7PT7 - chains 2 and 6 of the 15 polymer chains in the assembly; structure by electron microscopy, 3.80 A resolution.

[Chain 2]
Molecule: DNA replication licensing factor MCM2
From: Saccharomyces cerevisiae (strain ATCC 204508 / S288c)
Notes: EC 3.6.4.12
UniProt: P29469 (MCM2_YEAST); residue numbers follow UniProt; this construct covers 1-868
Chain sequence (868 residues; row label = number of the first residue in the row):
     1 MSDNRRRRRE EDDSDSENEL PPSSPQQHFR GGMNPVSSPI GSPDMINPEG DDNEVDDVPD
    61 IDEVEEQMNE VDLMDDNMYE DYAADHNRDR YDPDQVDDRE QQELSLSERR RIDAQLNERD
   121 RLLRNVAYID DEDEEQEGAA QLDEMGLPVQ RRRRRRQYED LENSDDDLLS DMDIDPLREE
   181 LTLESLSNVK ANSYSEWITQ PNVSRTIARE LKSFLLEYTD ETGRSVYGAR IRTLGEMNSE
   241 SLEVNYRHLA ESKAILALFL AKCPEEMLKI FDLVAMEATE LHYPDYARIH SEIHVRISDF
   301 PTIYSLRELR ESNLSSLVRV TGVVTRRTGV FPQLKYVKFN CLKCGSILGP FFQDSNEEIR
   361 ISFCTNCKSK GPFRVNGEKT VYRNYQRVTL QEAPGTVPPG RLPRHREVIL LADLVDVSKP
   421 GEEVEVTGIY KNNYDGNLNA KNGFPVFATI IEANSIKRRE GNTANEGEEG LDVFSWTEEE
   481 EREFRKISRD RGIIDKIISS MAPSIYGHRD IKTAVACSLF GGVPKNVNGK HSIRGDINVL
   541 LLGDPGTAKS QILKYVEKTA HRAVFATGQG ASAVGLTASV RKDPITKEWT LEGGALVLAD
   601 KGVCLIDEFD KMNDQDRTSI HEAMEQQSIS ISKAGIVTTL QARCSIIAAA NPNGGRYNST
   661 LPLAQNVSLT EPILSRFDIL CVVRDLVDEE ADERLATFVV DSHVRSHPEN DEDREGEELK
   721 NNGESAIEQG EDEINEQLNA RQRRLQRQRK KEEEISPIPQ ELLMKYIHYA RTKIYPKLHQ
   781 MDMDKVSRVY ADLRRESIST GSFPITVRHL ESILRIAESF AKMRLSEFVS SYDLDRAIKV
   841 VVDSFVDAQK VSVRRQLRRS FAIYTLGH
Unresolved in the structure: 1-180, 436-438, 461-471, 712-755, 865-868
Ion coordination: Zn2+: Cys341, Cys344, Cys364, Cys367; Mg2+: Ser550 (together with ADP)
Residues lining bound ligands:
  - ADP (adenosine-5'-diphosphate), molecule 1: Ser504, Ile505, Tyr506, His508, Pro545, Gly546, Thr547, Ala548, Lys549, Ser550, Gln551, Leu695, Val699
  - ADP, molecule 2: His531, Glu625, Arg676, Val807, Arg808, Glu811
Curated features (UniProtKB/Swiss-Prot):
  - zinc finger: Cys341 to Cys367 (C4-type)
  - motif: Ser675 to Asp678 (Arginine finger)
  - binding site (ATP): Gly543 to Ser550
  - modified residue (Phosphoserine): Ser14, Ser16, Ser23, Ser164, Ser170
  - natural variant: Glu392 (E392K: In allele MCM2-1)
  - mutagenesis: Cys364 (C364Y/F/S/H: Loss of activity), Cys367 (C367Y/F/S/H: Loss of activity), Lys549 (K549A: Reduces MCM2-7 complex helicase activity. Abolishes MCM2-7 complex helicase activity; when associated with MCM5 A-422. Reduces MCM2-7 complex helicase activity; when associated with MCM3 A-415), Arg676 (R676A: Loss of MCM2-7 complex helicase activity)

[Chain 6]
Molecule: DNA replication licensing factor MCM6
From: Saccharomyces cerevisiae (strain ATCC 204508 / S288c)
Notes: EC 3.6.4.12
UniProt: P53091 (MCM6_YEAST); numbering as in UniProt (aligned over 1-1017)
Chain sequence (1017 residues; numbered 1 to 1017; the number before each row is that of its first residue):
     1 MSSPFPADTP SSNRPSNSSP PPSSIGAGFG SSSGLDSQIG SRLHFPSSSQ PHVSNSQTGP
    61 FVNDSTQFSS QRLQTDGSAT NDMEGNEPAR SFKSRALNHV KKVDDVTGEK VREAFEQFLE
   121 DFSVQSTDTG EVEKVYRAQI EFMKIYDLNT IYIDYQHLSM RENGALAMAI SEQYYRFLPF
   181 LQKGLRRVVR KYAPELLNTS DSLKRSEGDE GQADEDEQQD DDMNGSSLPR DSGSSAAPGN
   241 GTSAMATRSI TTSTSPEQTE RVFQISFFNL PTVHRIRDIR SEKIGSLLSI SGTVTRTSEV
   301 RPELYKASFT CDMCRAIVDN VEQSFKYTEP TFCPNPSCEN RAFWTLNVTR SRFLDWQKVR
   361 IQENANEIPT GSMPRTLDVI LRGDSVERAK PGDRCKFTGV EIVVPDVTQL GLPGVKPSST
   421 LDTRGISKTT EGLNSGVTGL RSLGVRDLTY KISFLACHVI SIGSNIGASS PDANSNNRET
   481 ELQMAANLQA NNVYQDNERD QEVFLNSLSS DEINELKEMV KDEHIYDKLV RSIAPAVFGH
   541 EAVKKGILLQ MLGGVHKSTV EGIKLRGDIN ICVVGDPSTS KSQFLKYVVG FAPRSVYTSG
   601 KASSAAGLTA AVVRDEEGGD YTIEAGALML ADNGICCIDE FDKMDISDQV AIHEAMEQQT
   661 ISIAKAGIHA TLNARTSILA AANPVGGRYN RKLSLRGNLN MTAPIMSRFD LFFVILDDCN
   721 EKIDTELASH IVDLHMKRDE AIEPPFSAEQ LRRYIKYART FKPILTKEAR SYLVEKYKEL
   781 RKDDAQGFSR SSYRITVRQL ESMIRLSEAI ARANCVDEIT PSFIAEAYDL LRQSIIRVDV
   841 DDVEMDEEFD NIESQSHAAS GNNDDNDDGT GSGVITSEPP ADIEEGQSEA TARPGTSEKK
   901 KTTVTYDKYV SMMNMIVRKI AEVDREGAEE LTAVDIVDWY LLQKENDLGS LAEYWEERRL
   961 AFKVIKRLVK DRILMEIHGT RHNLRDLENE ENENNKTVYV IHPNCEVLDQ LEPQDSS
Unresolved in the structure: 1-103, 201-258, 422-441, 463-499, 787-789, 839-1017
Ion coordination: Zn2+: Cys311, Cys314, Cys333, Cys338; Mg2+: Ser582 (together with ADP)
Residues lining bound ligands:
  - ADP (adenosine-5'-diphosphate), molecule 1: Ala536, Val537, Phe538, His540, Asp576, Pro577, Ser578, Thr579, Ser580, Lys581, Ser582, Gln583, Leu727, Ile731
  - ADP, molecule 2: Arg708, Val797, Arg798, Glu801
Curated features (UniProtKB/Swiss-Prot):
  - motif: Ser707 to Asp710 (Arginine finger)
  - binding site (ATP): Gly575 to Ser582
  - modified residue: Ser78 (Phosphoserine), Ser249 (Phosphoserine), Ser372 (Phosphoserine), Thr766 (Phosphothreonine)
  - mutagenesis: Lys581 (K581A: Loss of MCM2-7 complex helicase activity)

[How chain 2 and chain 6 interact]
Residue-residue contacts - 103 pairs, chain 2 then chain 6:
  Asn192(2) - Arg350(6)  hydrogen bond (backbone-side chain)
  Ser193(2) - Arg350(6)
  Ser195(2) - Thr349(6)  hydrogen bond
  Glu265(2) - Val348(6)
  Arg310(2) - Asp355(6)
  Arg310(2) - Glu387(6)
  Glu311(2) - Phe353(6)
  Glu311(2) - Asp355(6)  hydrogen bond (backbone-side chain)
  Leu314(2) - Val348(6)
  Ser315(2) - Val348(6)
  Ser315(2) - Thr349(6)
  Thr325(2) - His669(6)
  Arg360(2) - Phe343(6)
  Gln391(2) - His669(6)
  Gln391(2) - Ala670(6)
  Gln391(2) - Thr671(6)  hydrogen bond (side chain-backbone)
  Pro394(2) - Thr671(6)
  Pro394(2) - Asn673(6)  hydrogen bond (backbone-side chain)
  Pro399(2) - Lys390(6)  hydrogen bond (backbone-side chain)
  Pro399(2) - Asp632(6)
  Pro399(2) - Asn633(6)
  Pro399(2) - Arg675(6)
  Gly400(2) - Lys390(6)
  Gly400(2) - Pro391(6)
  Gly400(2) - Arg594(6)
  Gly400(2) - Asp632(6)  hydrogen bond (backbone-side chain)
  Arg401(2) - Glu387(6)  salt bridge
  Arg401(2) - Arg388(6)
  Arg401(2) - Ala389(6)
  Arg401(2) - Lys390(6)
  Leu402(2) - Met629(6)  hydrophobic
  Leu402(2) - Leu672(6)  hydrophobic
  Pro403(2) - Thr671(6)
  Arg404(2) - Thr297(6)
  Arg404(2) - Ser298(6)  hydrogen bond (side chain-backbone)
  Arg404(2) - Glu299(6)  salt bridge
  Arg404(2) - Gln357(6)
  Arg404(2) - Glu387(6)  salt bridge
  His405(2) - Glu299(6)
  His405(2) - His669(6)
  His405(2) - Ala670(6)
  Arg406(2) - Glu299(6)  salt bridge
  Asn432(2) - Val348(6)
  Asn432(2) - Phe353(6)
  Tyr434(2) - Leu346(6)  hydrophobic
  Asp435(2) - Tyr327(6)  hydrogen bond
  Lys441(2) - Asp615(6)
  Lys441(2) - Glu616(6)
  Lys441(2) - Gly619(6)
  Lys441(2) - Asp620(6)
  Asn442(2) - Trp356(6)
  Phe444(2) - Phe325(6)  hydrophobic
  Pro445(2) - Glu303(6)
  Pro445(2) - Leu304(6)  hydrogen bond (backbone-backbone)
  Pro445(2) - Gln323(6)
  Pro445(2) - Phe325(6)
  Pro445(2) - Tyr327(6)  hydrophobic
  Val446(2) - Arg301(6)
  Val446(2) - Pro302(6)
  Val446(2) - Trp356(6)  hydrophobic
  Phe447(2) - Arg301(6)
  Phe447(2) - Pro302(6)  hydrogen bond (backbone-backbone)
  Phe447(2) - Leu346(6)  hydrophobic
  Phe447(2) - Phe353(6)  hydrophobic
  Ala448(2) - Arg301(6)
  Thr449(2) - Pro302(6)
  Ser504(2) - Glu561(6)  hydrogen bond
  Pro545(2) - Thr796(6)
  Gly546(2) - Arg798(6)
  Gln551(2) - Ile563(6)
  Gln569(2) - Val650(6)
  Gly570(2) - Val650(6)
  Ala571(2) - Glu654(6)
  Gly654(2) - Ala703(6)
  Arg656(2) - Arg794(6)
  Asp685(2) - Arg781(6)  salt bridge
  Leu686(2) - Arg781(6)  hydrogen bond (backbone-side chain)
  Val687(2) - Arg781(6)
  Glu689(2) - Lys778(6)
  Glu689(2) - Lys782(6)
  Asp692(2) - Arg781(6)  salt bridge
  Glu693(2) - Val774(6)
  Glu693(2) - Lys778(6)  salt bridge
  Leu695(2) - Val797(6)  hydrophobic
  Ala696(2) - Tyr777(6)  hydrophobic
  Ala696(2) - Leu800(6)  hydrophobic
  Thr697(2) - Val774(6)
  Val699(2) - Val797(6)  hydrophobic
  Val699(2) - Glu801(6)
  Val700(2) - Arg770(6)
  His703(2) - Lys557(6)  hydrogen bond
  His703(2) - Glu801(6)  salt bridge
  His703(2) - Ile804(6)
  Val704(2) - Arg770(6)
  Ser706(2) - Lys557(6)
  Ser706(2) - Ser558(6)
  Ser706(2) - Thr559(6)
  His707(2) - Pro763(6)
  His707(2) - Ile764(6)
  Pro708(2) - His556(6)
  Pro708(2) - Lys557(6)
  Glu709(2) - Lys762(6)  salt bridge
  Asp711(2) - Ile764(6)
Interface residues without a listed pair, chain 2 (66 interface residues in all): Arg307, Arg326, Gly395, Val397, Tyr430, Gly443, Asn651, Gly655
Interface residues without a listed pair, chain 6 (81 interface residues in all): Val300, Asp312, Ser324, Thr345, Leu354, Val386, Ile402, Val404, Val555, Leu565, Ile623, Gly667, Pro704, Ser707, Leu765, Glu775, Ala785, Ile795

[Summary]
The interface between chain 2 and chain 6 involves 66 residues on one side and 81 on the other, with 14
hydrogen bonds and 9 salt bridges. Polar pairs include Arg401(2)-Glu387(6), Arg404(2)-Glu299(6) and
Arg404(2)-Glu387(6). One ADP molecule is bound between chain 2 and chain 6.
Chain 2 is DNA replication licensing factor MCM2 and chain 6 is DNA replication licensing factor MCM6, both
from Saccharomyces cerevisiae (strain ATCC 204508 / S288c); the structure, Structure of MCM2-7 DH complexed
with Cdc7-Dbf4 in the presence of ADP:BeF3, state I, was determined by electron microscopy (same publication
as 7PT6).
